5NF3 - chain A; structure by X-ray diffraction, 1.97 A resolution.

[Chain A]
Molecule: Minor fimbrium subunit Mfa1
Source organism: Porphyromonas gingivalis ATCC 33277
UniProtKB: B2RHG1 (MFA1_PORG3); numbering as in UniProt (aligned over 32-554)
Sequence (523 residues; numbered 32 to 554; the number before each row is that of its first residue):
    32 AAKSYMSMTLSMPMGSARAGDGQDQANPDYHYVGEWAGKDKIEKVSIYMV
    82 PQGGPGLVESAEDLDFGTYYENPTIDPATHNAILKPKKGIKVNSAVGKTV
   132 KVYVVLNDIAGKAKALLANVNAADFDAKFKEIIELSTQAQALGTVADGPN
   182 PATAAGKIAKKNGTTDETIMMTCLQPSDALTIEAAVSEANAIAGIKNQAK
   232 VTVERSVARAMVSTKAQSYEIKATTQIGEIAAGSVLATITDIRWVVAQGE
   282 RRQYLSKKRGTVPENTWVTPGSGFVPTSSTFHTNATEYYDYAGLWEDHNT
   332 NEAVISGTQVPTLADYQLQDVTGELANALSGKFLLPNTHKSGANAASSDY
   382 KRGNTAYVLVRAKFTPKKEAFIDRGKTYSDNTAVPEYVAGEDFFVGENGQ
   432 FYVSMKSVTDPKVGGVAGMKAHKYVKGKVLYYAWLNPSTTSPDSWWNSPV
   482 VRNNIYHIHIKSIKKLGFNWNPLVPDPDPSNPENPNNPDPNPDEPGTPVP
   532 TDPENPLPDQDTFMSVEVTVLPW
Not modelled in the structure: 44-69
Ion coordination: Ca2+: Asp-507, Asp-509, Asn-512, Glu-514
What the authors report for this chain:
  - Ca2+ coordination: Asp-507, Asp-509, Asn-512
  - mutagenesis - R236A, W554A: decreased stability in response to fimbrial polymers

[Summary]
The Ca2+ site is built by Asp-507, Asp-509, Asn-512 and Glu-514. The paper reports that R236A and W554A reduce
stability in response to fimbrial polymers; Ca2+ coordination by Asp-507, Asp-509 and Asn-512.
Chain A is Minor fimbrium subunit Mfa1 (Porphyromonas gingivalis ATCC 33277); the structure, The fimbrial
shaft protein Mfa1 from Porphyromonas gingivalis-C-terminal deletion, was determined by X-ray diffraction
together with 5NF2, 5NF4 and 5NFI from the same study.
